7R7R - chain A; structure by X-ray diffraction, 1.94 A resolution.

[Chain A]
Molecule: ALK tyrosine kinase receptor
Organism: Homo sapiens
Notes: EC 2.7.10.1
Reference sequence: Q9UM73 (ALK_HUMAN); residues 1093-1411 here = UniProt positions 1093-1411
Sequence (327 residues; row label = number of the first residue in the row):
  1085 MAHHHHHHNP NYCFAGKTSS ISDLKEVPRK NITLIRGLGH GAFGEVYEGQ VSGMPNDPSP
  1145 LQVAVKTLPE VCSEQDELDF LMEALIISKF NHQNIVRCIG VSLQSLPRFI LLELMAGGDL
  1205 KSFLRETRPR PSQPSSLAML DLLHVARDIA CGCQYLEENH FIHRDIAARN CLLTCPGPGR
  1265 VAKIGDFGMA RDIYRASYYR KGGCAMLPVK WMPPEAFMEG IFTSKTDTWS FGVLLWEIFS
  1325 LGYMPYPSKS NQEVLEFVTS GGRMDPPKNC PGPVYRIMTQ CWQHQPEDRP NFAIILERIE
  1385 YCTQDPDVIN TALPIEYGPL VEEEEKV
Disordered / not traced: 1085-1092, 1125-1127, 1136-1143, 1279-1285, 1402-1411
Construct notes: expression tag (1085-1092)
Residues lining bound ligands: AWJ ((2R)-2-[5-(6-amino-5-{(1R)-1-[2-(1,3-dihydro-2H-1,2,3-triazol-2-yl)-5-fluorophenyl]ethoxy}pyridin-3-yl)-4-methyl-1,3-thiazol-2-yl]propane-1,2-diol): Leu1122, Gly1123, His1124, Val1130, Ala1148, Lys1150, Val1180, Leu1196, Glu1197, Leu1198, Met1199, Gly1201, Gly1202, Asp1203, Ser1206, Arg1253, Asn1254, Cys1255, Leu1256, Gly1269, Asp1270
Swiss-Prot annotation at these positions:
  - active site: Asp1249 (Proton acceptor)
  - binding site (ATP): His1124, Lys1150, Glu1197 to Met1199, Asp1270
  - modified residue (Phosphotyrosine): Tyr1096, Tyr1131, Tyr1278
  - natural variant: Gly1128 (G1128A: In NBLST3), Thr1151 (T1151M: In NBLST3), Met1166 (M1166R: In NBLST3), Ile1171 (I1171N: In NBLST3), Phe1174 (F1174C: In NBLST3; F1174I: In NBLST3; F1174L: In NBLST3; F1174V: In NBLST3), Arg1192 (R1192P: In NBLST3), Ala1234 (A1234T: In NBLST3), Phe1245 (F1245C: In NBLST3; F1245V: In NBLST3), Ile1250 (I1250T: In NBLST3), Arg1275 (R1275L: Observed in neuroblastoma; R1275Q: In NBLST3), Tyr1278 (Y1278S: In NBLST3)
Reported in the primary citation:
  - binding site for AWJ: Gly1201 to Asp1203
  - mutagenesis - I1171N: increased catalytic activity (citing earlier work)
  - mutagenesis - I1171N, L1198F: unchanged binding to AWJ (from molecular simulation)
  - mutagenesis - G1202R: decreased binding to AWJ (from molecular simulation)
  - mutagenesis - I1171N (43-fold), G1202R (88-fold): decreased binding to lorlatinib

[In short]
Ligands of chain A: compound AWJ. UniProt lists active-site residue Asp1249 and 6 ATP-binding residues. The
paper reports a binding site for AWJ at Gly1201; I1171N and G1202R reduce binding to lorlatinib.
Chain A is ALK tyrosine kinase receptor (Homo sapiens); the structure, Structure of Human Anaplastic Lymphoma
Kinase Domain in complex with
((2R)-2-[5-[6-amino-5-[(1R)-1-[5-fluoro-2-(triazol-2-yl)phenyl]ethoxy]-3-pyridyl]-4-methyl-thiazol-2-yl]propane-1,2-diol),
was determined by X-ray diffraction together with 7R7K from the same study.
